PDB entry 4LYS | X-ray diffraction, 1.83 A resolution | chain A

== Chain A ==
Molecule: Bromodomain-containing protein 4
Source organism: Homo sapiens
Notes: fragment: first bromodomain domain
Reference sequence: O60885 (BRD4_HUMAN); numbering as in UniProt (aligned over 44-168)
Chain sequence (126 residues; each row starts with the number of its first residue):
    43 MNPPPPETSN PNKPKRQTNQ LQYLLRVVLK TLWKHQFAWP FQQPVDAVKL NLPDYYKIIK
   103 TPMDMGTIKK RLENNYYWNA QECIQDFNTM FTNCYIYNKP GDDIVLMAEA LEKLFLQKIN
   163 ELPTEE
Unresolved in the structure: 167-168
Construct notes: initiating methionine (43)
Curated features (UniProtKB/Swiss-Prot):
  - site: N140 (Acetylated histone binding)
  - cross-link: K99 (Glycyl lysine isopeptide (Lys-Gly) (interchain with G-Cter in SUMO2))
Ligand contacts: Colchiceine (2SJ; N-[(7S)-10-hydroxy-1,2,3-trimethoxy-9-oxo-5,6,7,9-tetrahydrobenzo[a]heptalen-7-yl]acetamide): W81, P82, F83, V87, L92, L94, C136, Y139, N140, D145, I146, M149

== In short ==
Ligands of chain A: Colchiceine.
Chain A is Bromodomain-containing protein 4 (Homo sapiens); the structure, Crystal Structure of BRD4(1) bound
to Colchiceine, was determined by X-ray diffraction (same publication as 4LYI, 4LYW, 4LZR and 4LZS).
